Entry 3ICE (X-ray diffraction, 2.80 A resolution); this record covers chains C and G of the 7 polymer chains in the assembly.

== Chain C ==
Protein: Transcription termination factor rho
From: Escherichia coli K-12
Notes: EC 3.6.1.-
UniProtKB: P0AG30 (RHO_ECOLI); residues 1-419 here = UniProt positions 1-419
Amino-acid sequence (422 residues; row label = number of the first residue in the row; numbers below 1 keep their minus sign (Mse-2 is residue -2)):
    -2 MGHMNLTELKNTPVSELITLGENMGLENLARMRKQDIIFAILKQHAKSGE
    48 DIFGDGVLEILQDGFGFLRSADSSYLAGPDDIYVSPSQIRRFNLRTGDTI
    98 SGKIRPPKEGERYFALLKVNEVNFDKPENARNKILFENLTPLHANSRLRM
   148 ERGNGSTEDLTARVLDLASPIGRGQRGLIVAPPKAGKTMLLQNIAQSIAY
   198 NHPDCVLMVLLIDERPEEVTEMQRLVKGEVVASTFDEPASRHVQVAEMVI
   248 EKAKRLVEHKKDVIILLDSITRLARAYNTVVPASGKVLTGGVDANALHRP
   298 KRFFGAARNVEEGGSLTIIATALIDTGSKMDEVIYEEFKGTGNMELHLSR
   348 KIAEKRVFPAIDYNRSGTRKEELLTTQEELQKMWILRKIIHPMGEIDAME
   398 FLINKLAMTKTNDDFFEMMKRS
Not modelled in the structure: -2 to 0, 21-22, 416-419
Sequence notes: expression tag (-2 to 0)
Modified positions: Mse-2, Mse21, Mse416 (selenomethionine); Mse1, Mse29, Mse147, Mse186, Mse205, Mse219, Mse245, Mse327, Mse341, Mse380, Mse390, Mse396, Mse405, Mse415 (selenomethionine; parent Met)
Bound ions: Mg2+: Thr185 (together with ADP)
Ligand contacts:
  - ADP / beryllium trifluoride, molecule 1: Pro179, Pro180, Lys181, Ala182, Gly183, Lys184, Thr185, Mse186, Glu211, Arg212, Glu215, Asp265, Leu320, Phe355
  - ADP / beryllium trifluoride, molecule 2: Lys336, Gly337, Arg366, Lys367
Swiss-Prot annotation at these positions:
  - region: Gly61 to Arg66 (RNA-binding 1), Asp78 to Tyr80 (RNA-binding 1), Glu108 to Tyr110 (RNA-binding 1), Val284 to Gly288 (RNA-binding 2)
  - binding site (ATP): Gly169 to Gly174, Lys181 to Mse186, Arg212
  - site: Lys326 (RNA-binding 2)
  - mutagenesis: Phe62 (F62L/A: Defective for RNA-binding), Phe64 (F64L/A: Defective for RNA-binding), Lys181 (K181Q: Partial loss of ATPase, helicase and termination activity), Lys184 (K184Q: Improves ATPase and helicase activity but reduced termination activity), Cys202 (C202G/S: Does not affect the kinetics of ATP hydrolysis and inhibition by bicyclomycin), Asp265 (D265N: Loss of ATPase activity, helicase and termination activity)
From the paper describing this entry:
  - binding site for the 12-nt RNA strand (chain G): Val284, Thr286, Gly287, Lys326
  - specificity-determining residues: Val284
  - catalytic residues: Glu211
  - Mg2+ coordination through a water molecule: Asp265
  - binding site for beryllium trifluoride: Arg212
  - self-association interface (contacts with another copy of this molecule); pairs are residue here / residue on that copy: Glu333-Arg347 (salt bridge)

== Chain G ==
Molecule: 12-nt RNA strand
Sequence (12 nucleotides; row label = number of the first residue in the row):
     1 UUUUUUUUUUUU
Not modelled in the structure: 7-12

== Chain C / chain G interface ==
Pairs across the interface (10):
  Lys283(C) with U3(G), base contact
  Val284(C) with U3(G), hydrogen bond to the base; U4(G), sugar contact
  Leu285(C) with U4(G), sugar contact
  Thr286(C) with U4(G), hydrogen bond to the phosphate
  Gly287(C) with U4(G), hydrogen bond to the phosphate; U5(G), hydrogen bond to the phosphate
  Gly288(C) with U4(G), sugar contact
  Lys326(C) with U5(G), salt bridge to the phosphate; U6(G), salt bridge to the phosphate
Other interface residues (no listed pair), chain C (8 interface residues in all): Gly282

== In short ==
The interface between chain C and chain G involves 8 residues on one side and 4 on the other; the contacts
include 4 hydrogen bonds and 2 salt bridges. Polar contacts include Val284(C)-U3(G), Thr286(C)-U4(G) and
Gly287(C)-U4(G). From the paper: the catalytic residue Glu211(C); a binding site for the 12-nt RNA strand
(chain G) at Val284(C), Thr286(C) and Gly287(C) among others.
Chain C is Transcription termination factor rho (Escherichia coli K-12) and chain G is a 12-nt RNA strand; the
structure, Rho transcription termination factor bound to RNA and ADP-BeF3, was determined by X-ray
diffraction.
